Entry 3H8O (X-ray diffraction, 2.00 A resolution); this record covers chains A and B of the 3 polymer chains in the assembly.

[Chain A]
Name: Alpha-ketoglutarate-dependent dioxygenase alkB homolog 2
Organism: Homo sapiens
Notes: EC 1.14.11.-
UniProt: Q6NS38 (ALKB2_HUMAN); residues 56-261 here = UniProt positions 56-261
Sequence (209 residues; row label = number of the first residue in the row):
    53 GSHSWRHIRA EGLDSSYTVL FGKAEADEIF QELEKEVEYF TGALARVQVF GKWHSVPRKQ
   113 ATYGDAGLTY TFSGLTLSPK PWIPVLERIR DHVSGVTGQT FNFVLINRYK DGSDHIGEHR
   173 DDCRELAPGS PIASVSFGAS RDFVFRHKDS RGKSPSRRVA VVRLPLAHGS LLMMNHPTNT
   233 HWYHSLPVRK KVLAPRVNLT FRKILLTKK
Not modelled in the structure: 259-261
Sequence notes: expression tag (53-55); engineered mutation Ser-67 (Cys in Q6NS38), Ser-165 (Cys in Q6NS38), Cys-175 (Glu in Q6NS38), Ser-192 (Cys in Q6NS38)

[Chain B]
Molecule: 13-nt DNA strand
Sequence (13 nucleotides; row label = number of the first residue in the row):
   259 CTGTATXATX GCG
Modified positions: 2YR (2'-deoxy-N-(2-sulfanylethyl)cytidine 5'-(dihydrogen phosphate)) at position 265; MA7 (1N-methyladenosine-5'-monophosphate) at position 268

[Chain A / chain B interface]
Pairs across the interface - 25 pairs, chain A then chain B:
  Val-99(A) / DA266(B)  sugar contact
  Val-101(A) / DT264(B)  phosphate contact
  Val-101(A) / 2YR_265(B)  phosphate contact
  Val-101(A) / DA266(B)  sugar contact
  Phe-102(A) / DT264(B)  stacking on the base
  Phe-102(A) / DA266(B)  base contact
  His-106(A) / DA266(B)  sugar contact
  His-106(A) / DT267(B)  sugar contact
  Pro-109(A) / DT267(B)  phosphate contact
  Arg-110(A) / DA266(B)  salt bridge to the phosphate
  Tyr-122(A) / 2YR_265(B)  base contact
  Phe-124(A) / 2YR_265(B)  base contact
  Ser-125(A) / 2YR_265(B)  hydrogen bond to the phosphate
  His-167(A) / DT267(B)  salt bridge to the phosphate
  Ile-168(A) / 2YR_265(B)  base contact
  Ile-168(A) / DA266(B)  phosphate contact
  Gly-169(A) / 2YR_265(B)  phosphate contact
  Gly-169(A) / DA266(B)  hydrogen bond to the phosphate
  Glu-170(A) / 2YR_265(B)  sugar contact
  His-171(A) / 2YR_265(B)  sugar contact
  Asp-173(A) / 2YR_265(B)  base contact
  Cys-175(A) / 2YR_265(B)  covalent bond
  Leu-178(A) / 2YR_265(B)  base contact
  Arg-203(A) / DT264(B)  salt bridge to the phosphate
  Tyr-235(A) / DT264(B)  hydrogen bond to the phosphate
Also at the interface, not in a pair above, chain A (23 interface residues in all): Val-108, Thr-123, Arg-172, Asp-174
From the paper, about this interface:
  - interface residues, chain A: Phe-102(A)

[Overview]
23 residues of chain A face 4 of chain B across their interface; the contacts include 1 covalent bond, 3
hydrogen bonds, 3 salt bridges and 1 aromatic stacking contact. Polar pairs include Ser-125(A)/2YR_265(B),
Gly-169(A)/DA266(B) and Tyr-235(A)/DT264(B). From the paper: the interface residue Phe-102(A).
Here chain A is Alpha-ketoglutarate-dependent dioxygenase alkB homolog 2 (Homo sapiens) and chain B is a 13-nt
DNA strand. Entry 3H8O (Structure determination of DNA methylation lesions N1-meA and N3-meC in duplex DNA
using a cross-linked host-guest ...) was determined by X-ray diffraction, deposited together with 3H8R and
3H8X.
